6HIY - chains Cn and CA of the 41 polymer chains in the assembly; structure by electron microscopy, 3.27 A resolution.

[Chain Cn]
Molecule: mS38
From: Trypanosoma brucei brucei
UniProtKB: Q57VQ9 (Q57VQ9_TRYB2); residues 1-250 here = UniProt positions 1-250
Chain sequence (250 residues; numbered 1 to 250; the number before each row is that of its first residue):
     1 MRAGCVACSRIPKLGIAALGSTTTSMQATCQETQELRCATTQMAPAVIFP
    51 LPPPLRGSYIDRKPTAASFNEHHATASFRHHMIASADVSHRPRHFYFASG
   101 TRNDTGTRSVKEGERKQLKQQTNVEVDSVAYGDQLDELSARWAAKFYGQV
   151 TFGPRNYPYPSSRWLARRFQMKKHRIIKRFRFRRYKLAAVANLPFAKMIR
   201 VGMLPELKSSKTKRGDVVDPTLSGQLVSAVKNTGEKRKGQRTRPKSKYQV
Not modelled in the structure: 1-140

[Chain CA]
Molecule: 9S rRNA
From: Trypanosoma brucei brucei
Sequence (621 nucleotides; row label = number of the first residue in the row):
     1 UAAAUUAUGGUCAAUUGUUAGUAUUCAUAUUAAUUUUUUUAAAUGUUUUA
    51 UCAUUUUAUAAAGGUUUAUUUUUGAAAGAUUUUUUGUAUAAAAUUUUAGG
   101 AAUAGUUAAUAAUAAUUUAUAAUUUUGAUUAGAUUGUUUUGUUAAUGCUA
   151 UUAGAUGGGUGUGGAAAAAUAAAAAAAAUAAUUAAUAUAUAUCAAUAAUA
   201 AAUUAAAUUAAUCUAUUAGUCAGAAAUGGAUGCCAGCCGUUGCGGUAAUU
   251 UCUAUGCUUUUAAAUAUUAUACAAUUAUCAUAUUAAAUUGUUAAGUGUUG
   301 AUUUAACCAAUAAAAAUAUAAAUAAUUUUUAUUUGUUUUUAAACACCAUU
   351 AGGUAUAUGCAAAUAUAAAAUUAUAGUAAUUAUAAAUUAUAUUAUAUUAU
   401 AUUUAUUCAUAUAAUUAAUAGGAUAAUAUUUGUAGUUUUUGAUACCAUGA
   451 UAAGGAUUAUAAAUUGAAAGUGGUAAUAUCAUAAUCAAAAUUUAUUAUUU
   501 AUAUUAAAUAUGUAUGUGUAGAUAAAAUAAGAAAUUAAAAAGGUAUUGUU
   551 GCCCACCAAUUUUUAUAAUAAAAAUAACGUGCAGUAAUUAAUAUAUUUAU
   601 AAAAAUAUAUUUUUUUUUUUU
Not modelled in the structure: 395-537
Differences from the reference sequence: conflict U298 (C2839 in 343546); insertion (614-621)
Ion coordination: Mg2+ site 1 near A27 (its only coordinating residue here); Mg2+ site 2: A61, A155; Mg2+ site 3 near U65 (its only coordinating residue here); Mg2+ site 4 near A68 (its only coordinating residue here); Mg2+ site 5 near A76 (its only coordinating residue here); Mg2+ site 6: A224, A225; Mg2+ site 7: U281, A367; Mg2+ site 8 near U339 (its only coordinating residue here); Mg2+ site 9 near A385 (its only coordinating residue here); Mg2+ site 10: A386, U387; Mg2+ site 11 near A541 (its only coordinating residue here); Mg2+ site 12 near U563 (its only coordinating residue here); 4 more Mg2+ sites not listed
Residues lining bound ligands:
  - spermidine (SPD), molecule 1: A27, U28, G239, A266, U267, U268
  - spermidine (SPD), molecule 2: A218, U259, U261, A262, A263, A264
  - spermine (SPM): U66, U67, U95, U96, U97, U125, U126, G127, A128, U129

[Interface between chain Cn and chain CA]
Residue-residue contacts (126):
  Arg-141(Cn) / A280(CA)  base contact
  Arg-141(Cn) / A361(CA)  phosphate contact
  Arg-141(Cn) / A362(CA)  hydrogen bond to the phosphate
  Arg-141(Cn) / A363(CA)  hydrogen bond to the phosphate
  Arg-141(Cn) / U594(CA)  hydrogen bond to the phosphate
  Arg-141(Cn) / A595(CA)  salt bridge to the phosphate
  Trp-142(Cn) / A362(CA)  phosphate contact
  Ala-143(Cn) / A280(CA)  hydrogen bond to the base
  Ala-144(Cn) / A280(CA)  base contact
  Lys-145(Cn) / C279(CA)  hydrogen bond to the base
  Lys-145(Cn) / A280(CA)  base contact
  Lys-145(Cn) / U364(CA)  salt bridge to the phosphate
  Lys-145(Cn) / U594(CA)  phosphate contact
  Phe-146(Cn) / C279(CA)  sugar contact
  Phe-146(Cn) / A593(CA)  phosphate contact
  Phe-146(Cn) / U594(CA)  phosphate contact
  Gln-149(Cn) / U372(CA)  hydrogen bond to the phosphate
  Thr-151(Cn) / U278(CA)  sugar contact
  Thr-151(Cn) / C279(CA)  hydrogen bond to the phosphate
  Phe-152(Cn) / U371(CA)  sugar contact
  Phe-152(Cn) / U381(CA)  base contact
  Phe-152(Cn) / A382(CA)  sugar contact
  Gly-153(Cn) / A382(CA)  sugar contact
  Pro-154(Cn) / A382(CA)  sugar contact
  Pro-154(Cn) / U383(CA)  sugar contact
  Arg-155(Cn) / A277(CA)  hydrogen bond to the base
  Arg-155(Cn) / U278(CA)  phosphate contact
  Asn-156(Cn) / A277(CA)  sugar contact
  Asn-156(Cn) / U278(CA)  hydrogen bond to the phosphate
  Tyr-157(Cn) / U278(CA)  phosphate contact
  Tyr-157(Cn) / U383(CA)  phosphate contact
  Tyr-157(Cn) / A384(CA)  hydrogen bond to the phosphate
  Tyr-157(Cn) / U612(CA)  sugar contact
  Pro-158(Cn) / U278(CA)  base contact
  Pro-158(Cn) / A384(CA)  base contact
  Tyr-159(Cn) / U278(CA)  base contact
  Tyr-159(Cn) / U611(CA)  hydrogen bond to the phosphate
  Tyr-159(Cn) / U612(CA)  stacking on the base
  Pro-160(Cn) / U278(CA)  base contact
  Ser-161(Cn) / U612(CA)  hydrogen bond to the base
  Ser-162(Cn) / A382(CA)  phosphate contact
  Ser-162(Cn) / U383(CA)  hydrogen bond to the phosphate
  Ser-162(Cn) / U612(CA)  base contact
  Arg-163(Cn) / A591(CA)  hydrogen bond to the sugar
  Arg-163(Cn) / U592(CA)  hydrogen bond to the sugar
  Arg-163(Cn) / U611(CA)  hydrogen bond to the base
  Arg-163(Cn) / U612(CA)  hydrogen bond to the base
  Arg-163(Cn) / U613(CA)  salt bridge to the phosphate
  Trp-164(Cn) / A382(CA)  hydrogen bond to the phosphate
  Trp-164(Cn) / U383(CA)  phosphate contact
  Trp-164(Cn) / U544(CA)  base contact
  Leu-165(Cn) / A382(CA)  sugar contact
  Ala-166(Cn) / U592(CA)  phosphate contact
  Ala-166(Cn) / A593(CA)  phosphate contact
  Arg-167(Cn) / U544(CA)  hydrogen bond to the base
  Arg-167(Cn) / G584(CA)  hydrogen bond to the sugar
  Arg-167(Cn) / A591(CA)  phosphate contact
  Arg-167(Cn) / U592(CA)  salt bridge to the phosphate
  Arg-168(Cn) / A382(CA)  salt bridge to the phosphate
  Gln-170(Cn) / A593(CA)  phosphate contact
  Gln-170(Cn) / U594(CA)  phosphate contact
  Met-171(Cn) / A555(CA)  sugar contact
  Met-171(Cn) / A603(CA)  phosphate contact
  Lys-172(Cn) / A373(CA)  salt bridge to the phosphate
  Lys-172(Cn) / U374(CA)  salt bridge to the phosphate
  Lys-173(Cn) / U594(CA)  salt bridge to the phosphate
  Lys-173(Cn) / A595(CA)  salt bridge to the phosphate
  His-174(Cn) / A599(CA)  base contact
  His-174(Cn) / A602(CA)  salt bridge to the phosphate
  His-174(Cn) / A603(CA)  base contact
  Arg-175(Cn) / C556(CA)  salt bridge to the phosphate
  Arg-175(Cn) / A572(CA)  salt bridge to the phosphate
  Lys-178(Cn) / A599(CA)  base contact
  Lys-178(Cn) / A601(CA)  salt bridge to the phosphate
  Lys-178(Cn) / A602(CA)  salt bridge to the phosphate
  Arg-179(Cn) / A571(CA)  phosphate contact
  Arg-179(Cn) / A572(CA)  salt bridge to the phosphate
  Arg-181(Cn) / U597(CA)  salt bridge to the phosphate
  Arg-181(Cn) / U598(CA)  salt bridge to the phosphate
  Arg-181(Cn) / A599(CA)  base contact
  Phe-182(Cn) / A568(CA)  base contact
  Phe-182(Cn) / A599(CA)  sugar contact
  Phe-182(Cn) / A601(CA)  phosphate contact
  Arg-183(Cn) / A567(CA)  hydrogen bond to the sugar
  Arg-183(Cn) / A568(CA)  salt bridge to the phosphate
  Arg-183(Cn) / U569(CA)  sugar contact
  Arg-183(Cn) / A570(CA)  hydrogen bond to the phosphate
  Arg-183(Cn) / A571(CA)  salt bridge to the phosphate
  Tyr-185(Cn) / A567(CA)  stacking on the base
  Lys-186(Cn) / A567(CA)  base contact
  Leu-187(Cn) / A567(CA)  base contact
  Arg-200(Cn) / A567(CA)  salt bridge to the phosphate
  Gly-202(Cn) / A567(CA)  base contact
  Met-203(Cn) / A567(CA)  sugar contact
  Ser-209(Cn) / A568(CA)  sugar contact
  Ser-210(Cn) / A568(CA)  phosphate contact
  Ser-210(Cn) / U569(CA)  phosphate contact
  Thr-212(Cn) / U569(CA)  phosphate contact
  Lys-213(Cn) / A568(CA)  salt bridge to the phosphate
  Lys-213(Cn) / U569(CA)  salt bridge to the phosphate
  Lys-213(Cn) / A570(CA)  salt bridge to the phosphate
  Arg-214(Cn) / A567(CA)  salt bridge to the phosphate
  Lys-236(Cn) / U339(CA)  salt bridge to the phosphate
  Lys-236(Cn) / U354(CA)  phosphate contact
  Lys-238(Cn) / U339(CA)  phosphate contact
  Lys-238(Cn) / U340(CA)  salt bridge to the phosphate
  Gly-239(Cn) / U338(CA)  hydrogen bond to the sugar
  Gly-239(Cn) / U339(CA)  phosphate contact
  Gln-240(Cn) / U338(CA)  phosphate contact
  Gln-240(Cn) / G359(CA)  base contact
  Arg-241(Cn) / U337(CA)  hydrogen bond to the base
  Arg-241(Cn) / U338(CA)  phosphate contact
  Arg-241(Cn) / G359(CA)  salt bridge to the phosphate
  Arg-241(Cn) / C360(CA)  hydrogen bond to the base
  Arg-241(Cn) / A361(CA)  base contact
  Thr-242(Cn) / U338(CA)  phosphate contact
  Thr-242(Cn) / A355(CA)  hydrogen bond to the phosphate
  Arg-243(Cn) / U336(CA)  base contact
  Arg-243(Cn) / A361(CA)  base contact
  Pro-244(Cn) / U596(CA)  phosphate contact
  Lys-245(Cn) / U597(CA)  sugar contact
  Ser-246(Cn) / U597(CA)  phosphate contact
  Ser-246(Cn) / U598(CA)  phosphate contact
  Lys-247(Cn) / U598(CA)  hydrogen bond to the phosphate
  Lys-247(Cn) / A599(CA)  salt bridge to the phosphate
  Tyr-248(Cn) / A599(CA)  hydrogen bond to the phosphate
Interface residues without a listed pair, chain Cn (63 interface residues in all): Gly-148, Phe-169, Arg-184, Lys-211
Interface residues without a listed pair, chain CA (54 interface residues in all): U24, A341, U358, U566

[Overview]
Chain Cn and chain CA form an interface of 63 and 54 residues respectively; the contacts include 28 hydrogen
bonds, 28 salt bridges and 2 aromatic stacking contacts. Polar contacts include Ala-143(Cn)/A280(CA),
Lys-145(Cn)/C279(CA) and Arg-155(Cn)/A277(CA). Bound to chain CA: spermidine and spermine.
Here chain Cn is mS38 and chain CA is 9S rRNA, both from Trypanosoma brucei brucei. Entry 6HIY (Cryo-EM
structure of the Trypanosoma brucei mitochondrial ribosome - This entry contains the body of the ...) was
determined by electron microscopy (same publication as 6HIV, 6HIW, 6HIX and 6HIZ).
